Entry 9HBG (X-ray diffraction, 1.28 A resolution); this record covers chain A.

# Chain A
Name: Fucose-binding lectin protein
Organism: Ralstonia solanacearum
Notes: engineered mutation(s): Pro0, S1K
UniProtKB: A0A0S4TLR1 (A0A0S4TLR1_RALSL); residues 2-90 here correspond to UniProt positions 3-91 (UniProt number = residue number + 1)
Chain sequence (91 residues; numbered 0 to 90; the number before each row is that of its first residue; numbering starts at 0):
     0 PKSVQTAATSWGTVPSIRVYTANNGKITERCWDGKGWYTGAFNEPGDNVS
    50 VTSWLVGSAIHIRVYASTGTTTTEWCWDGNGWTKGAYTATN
Differences from the reference sequence: expression tag (0-1)
Ligand contacts:
  - 7AZ (phosphonato-calix[6]arene): Pro0, Lys1, Ser2, Val3, Asn22, Asn23
  - beta-D-fructopyranose (BDF), molecule 1: Arg17, Tyr19, Glu28, Cys30, Asp32, Tyr37, Gly39, Ala40, Phe41, Ile61, Trp76, Trp81
  - beta-D-fructopyranose (BDF), molecule 2: Arg62, Glu73, Cys75, Gly84, Ala85, Tyr86
Reported in the primary citation:
  - binding site for 7AZ: Lys1

# Overview
Chain A binds beta-D-fructopyranose and compound 7AZ. From the paper: a binding site for 7AZ at Lys1.
Chain A is Fucose-binding lectin protein (Ralstonia solanacearum); the structure, The PK-RSL -
phosphonato-calix[6]arene cocrystal structure, was determined by X-ray diffraction (same publication as 9HBD,
9HBE and 9HBF).
